PDB entry 5OUW | X-ray diffraction, 2.05 A resolution | chain A

== Chain A ==
Name: Ferritin
Source organism: Synechococcus sp. (strain CC9311)
Notes: EC 1.16.3.2
UniProt: Q0I9X8 (Q0I9X8_SYNS3); residue numbers follow UniProt; this construct covers 5-181
Sequence (177 residues; numbered 5 to 181; the number before each row is that of its first residue):
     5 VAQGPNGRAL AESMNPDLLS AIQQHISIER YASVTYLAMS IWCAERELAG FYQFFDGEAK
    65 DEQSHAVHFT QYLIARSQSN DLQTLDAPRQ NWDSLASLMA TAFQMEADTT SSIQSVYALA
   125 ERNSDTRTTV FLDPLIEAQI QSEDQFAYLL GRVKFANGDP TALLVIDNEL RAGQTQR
What the authors report for this chain:
  - mutagenesis - E33A, E110A: abolished catalytic activity
  - mutagenesis - Y40F: abolished catalytic activity on Fe2+
  - mutagenesis - Y40F: unchanged catalytic activity
  - catalytic residues: Tyr40

== In short ==
The paper reports the catalytic residue Tyr40; E33A and E110A abolish catalytic activity.
Chain A is Ferritin (Synechococcus sp. (strain CC9311)); the structure, Metal free structure of SynFtn, was
determined by X-ray diffraction together with 5OUZ, 6GKA, 6GKB and 6GKC from the same study.
